9KET - chains D and E of the 10 polymer chains in the assembly; structure by electron microscopy, 3.46 A resolution.

[Chain D]
Protein: DNA-directed RNA polymerase subunit beta'
From: Mycobacterium tuberculosis H37Rv
Notes: EC 2.7.7.6
UniProt: P9WGY7 (RPOC_MYCTU); numbering as in UniProt (aligned over 1-1316)
Sequence (1316 residues; row label = number of the first residue in the row):
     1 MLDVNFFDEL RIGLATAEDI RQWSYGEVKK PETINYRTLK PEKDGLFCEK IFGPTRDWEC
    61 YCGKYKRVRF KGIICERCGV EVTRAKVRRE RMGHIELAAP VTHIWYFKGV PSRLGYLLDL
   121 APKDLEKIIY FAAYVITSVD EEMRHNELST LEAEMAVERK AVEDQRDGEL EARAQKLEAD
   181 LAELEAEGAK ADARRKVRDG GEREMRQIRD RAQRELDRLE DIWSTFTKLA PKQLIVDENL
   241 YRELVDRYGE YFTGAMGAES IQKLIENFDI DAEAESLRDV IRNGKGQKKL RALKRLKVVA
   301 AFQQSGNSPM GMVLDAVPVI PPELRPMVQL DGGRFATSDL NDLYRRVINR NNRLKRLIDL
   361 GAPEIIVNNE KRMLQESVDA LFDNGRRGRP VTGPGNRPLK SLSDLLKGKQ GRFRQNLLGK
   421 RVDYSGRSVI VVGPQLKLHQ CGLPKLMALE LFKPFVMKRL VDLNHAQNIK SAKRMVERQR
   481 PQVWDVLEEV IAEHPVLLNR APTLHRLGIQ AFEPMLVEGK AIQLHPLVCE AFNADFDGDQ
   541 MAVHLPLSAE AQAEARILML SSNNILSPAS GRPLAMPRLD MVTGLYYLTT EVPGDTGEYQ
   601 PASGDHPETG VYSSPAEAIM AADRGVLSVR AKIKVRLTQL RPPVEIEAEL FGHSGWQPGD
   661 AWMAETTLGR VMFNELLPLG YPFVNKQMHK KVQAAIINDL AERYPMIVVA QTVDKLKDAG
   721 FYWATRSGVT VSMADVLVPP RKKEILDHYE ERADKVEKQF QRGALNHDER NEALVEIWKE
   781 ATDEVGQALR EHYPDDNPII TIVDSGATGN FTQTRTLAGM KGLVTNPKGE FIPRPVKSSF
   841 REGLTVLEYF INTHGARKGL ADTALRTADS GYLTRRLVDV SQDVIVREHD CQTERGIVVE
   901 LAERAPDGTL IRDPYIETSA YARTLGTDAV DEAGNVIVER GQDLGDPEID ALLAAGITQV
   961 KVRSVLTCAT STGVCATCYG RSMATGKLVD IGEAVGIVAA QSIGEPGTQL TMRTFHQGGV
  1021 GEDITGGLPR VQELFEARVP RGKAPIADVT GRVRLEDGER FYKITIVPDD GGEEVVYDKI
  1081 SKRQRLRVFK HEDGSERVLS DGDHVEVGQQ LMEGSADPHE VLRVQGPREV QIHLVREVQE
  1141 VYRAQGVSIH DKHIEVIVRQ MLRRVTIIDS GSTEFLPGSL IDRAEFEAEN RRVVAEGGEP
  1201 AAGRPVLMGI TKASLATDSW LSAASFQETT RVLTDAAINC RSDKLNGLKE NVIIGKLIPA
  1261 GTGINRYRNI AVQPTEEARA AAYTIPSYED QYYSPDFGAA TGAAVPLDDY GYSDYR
Disordered / not traced: 1015-1022, 1091-1096, 1283-1316
Ion coordination: Zn2+ site 1: C60, Y61, R77, C78; Mg2+: D537, D539; Zn2+ site 2: C891, C968, C978
Curated features (UniProtKB/Swiss-Prot):
  - binding site (Zn(2+)): C60, C62, C75, C78, C891, C968, C975, C978
  - binding site (Mg(2+)): D535, D537, D539

[Chain E]
Protein: DNA-directed RNA polymerase subunit omega
From: Mycobacterium tuberculosis H37Rv
Notes: EC 2.7.7.6
UniProt: P9WGY5 (RPOZ_MYCTU); residue numbers follow UniProt; this construct covers 1-110
Sequence (110 residues; numbered 1 to 110; the number before each row is that of its first residue):
     1 MSISQSDASL AAVPAVDQFD PSSGASGGYD TPLGITNPPI DELLDRVSSK YALVIYAAKR
    61 ARQINDYYNQ LGEGILEYVG PLVEPGLQEK PLSIALREIH ADLLEHTEGE
Disordered / not traced: 1-26, 110

[Chain D / chain E interface]
Pairs across the interface (73; chain D residue first):
  H439(D) - L33(E)
  H439(D) - T36(E)
  E489(D) - Q88(E)  hydrogen bond
  V490(D) - K90(E)
  A492(D) - K90(E)
  E493(D) - G34(E)
  E493(D) - I35(E)
  E493(D) - S93(E)  hydrogen bond
  E513(D) - I35(E)
  S548(D) - R62(E)
  A549(D) - A58(E)
  E550(D) - A58(E)
  E550(D) - R62(E)  salt bridge
  Q552(D) - L92(E)
  A553(D) - V54(E)
  A553(D) - L92(E)
  E554(D) - V54(E)
  R556(D) - I35(E)  hydrogen bond (side chain-backbone)
  R556(D) - S93(E)
  R556(D) - L96(E)
  I557(D) - I40(E)  hydrophobic
  I557(D) - L53(E)  hydrophobic
  I557(D) - V54(E)  hydrophobic
  L558(D) - K50(E)
  L558(D) - Y51(E)  hydrophobic
  L560(D) - I35(E)  hydrophobic
  L560(D) - T36(E)
  N563(D) - I40(E)
  P705(D) - D41(E)
  M706(D) - D41(E)  hydrogen bond (backbone-side chain)
  I707(D) - P32(E)  hydrophobic
  V708(D) - Y29(E)  hydrophobic
  Q711(D) - D30(E)  hydrogen bond
  Q711(D) - T31(E)
  D990(D) - S49(E)  hydrogen bond
  D990(D) - K50(E)
  D990(D) - Y51(E)
  E993(D) - Y51(E)
  G1261(D) - Y51(E)
  T1262(D) - Y51(E)
  T1262(D) - I55(E)
  N1265(D) - G109(E)
  R1266(D) - E108(E)  salt bridge
  R1266(D) - G109(E)  hydrogen bond (backbone-backbone)
  Y1267(D) - S49(E)
  Y1267(D) - Y51(E)  hydrophobic
  Y1267(D) - A52(E)
  Y1267(D) - I55(E)
  Y1267(D) - E108(E)
  I1270(D) - I55(E)  hydrophobic
  I1270(D) - K59(E)  hydrogen bond (backbone-side chain)
  I1270(D) - T107(E)
  I1270(D) - E108(E)
  I1270(D) - G109(E)
  A1271(D) - H106(E)
  A1271(D) - T107(E)  hydrogen bond (backbone-backbone)
  V1272(D) - Y56(E)  hydrophobic
  V1272(D) - K59(E)
  V1272(D) - Q63(E)
  V1272(D) - L104(E)  hydrophobic
  V1272(D) - E105(E)
  Q1273(D) - L104(E)
  Q1273(D) - E105(E)  hydrogen bond (backbone-backbone)
  P1274(D) - R60(E)
  P1274(D) - V79(E)  hydrophobic
  P1274(D) - L82(E)  hydrophobic
  P1274(D) - L103(E)
  P1274(D) - E105(E)
  T1275(D) - L103(E)  hydrogen bond (side chain-backbone)
  T1275(D) - E105(E)
  E1276(D) - E105(E)
  A1278(D) - L103(E)
  R1279(D) - V79(E)
Also at the interface, not in a pair above, chain D (46 interface residues in all): Q440, R459, S562, K715, G992, R1268, N1269, A1282
Also at the interface, not in a pair above, chain E (41 interface residues in all): P38, A61, E89, D102

[In short]
The interface between chain D and chain E involves 46 residues on one side and 41 on the other, with 11
hydrogen bonds and 2 salt bridges. Among the polar pairs are E550(D)-R62(E), R1266(D)-E108(E) and
E489(D)-Q88(E).
Chain D is DNA-directed RNA polymerase subunit beta' and chain E is DNA-directed RNA polymerase subunit omega,
both from Mycobacterium tuberculosis H37Rv; the structure, Cryo-EM structure of Mycobacterium tuberculosis
transcription activation complex with two PhoP molecules(composite map), was determined by electron microscopy
(same publication as 9JI2, 9KEU and 9KEV).
